Entry 8I0N (electron microscopy, 3.26 A resolution); this record covers chains A and B of the 8 polymer chains in the assembly.

Chain A (and B):
Name: Beta-arrestin-1
Organism: Rattus norvegicus
Notes: chain B of this document is another copy of the same molecule, construct and numbering; everything in this record applies to it too
UniProtKB: P29066 (ARRB1_RAT); residue numbers follow UniProt; this construct covers 1-418
Sequence (418 residues; numbered 1 to 418; the number before each row is that of its first residue):
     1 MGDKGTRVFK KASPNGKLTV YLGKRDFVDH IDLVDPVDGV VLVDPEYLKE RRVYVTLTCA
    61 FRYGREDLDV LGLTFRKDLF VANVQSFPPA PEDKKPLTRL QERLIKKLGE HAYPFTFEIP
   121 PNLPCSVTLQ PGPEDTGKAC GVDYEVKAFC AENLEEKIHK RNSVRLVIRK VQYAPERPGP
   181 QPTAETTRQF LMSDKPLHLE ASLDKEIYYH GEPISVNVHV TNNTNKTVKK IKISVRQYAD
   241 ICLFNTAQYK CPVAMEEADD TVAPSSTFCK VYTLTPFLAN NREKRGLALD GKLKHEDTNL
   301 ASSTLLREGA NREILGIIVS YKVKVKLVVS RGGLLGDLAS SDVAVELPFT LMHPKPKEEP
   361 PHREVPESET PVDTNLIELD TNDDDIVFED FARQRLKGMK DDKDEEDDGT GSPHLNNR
Disordered / not traced: 1-6, 369-418
Curated features (UniProtKB/Swiss-Prot):
  - binding site (1D-myo-inositol hexakisphosphate): K250, M255, K324, K326
  - modified residue: Y47 (Phosphotyrosine), S412 (Phosphoserine)

Chain A / chain B interface:
Residue-residue contacts (58):
  Y63(A) - L334(B)  hydrophobic
  G64(A) - M192(B)
  G64(A) - L334(B)
  R65(A) - M192(B)
  E66(A) - M192(B)
  E66(A) - K226(B)
  E66(A) - R331(B)
  E66(A) - G332(B)  hydrogen bond (side chain-backbone)
  E66(A) - G333(B)  hydrogen bond (side chain-backbone)
  F75(A) - M192(B)  hydrophobic
  Q189(A) - N245(B)  hydrogen bond (backbone-side chain)
  F190(A) - N245(B)  hydrogen bond (backbone-side chain)
  L191(A) - I241(B)  hydrophobic
  L191(A) - L243(B)  hydrophobic
  L191(A) - F244(B)
  L191(A) - N245(B)
  L191(A) - A247(B)  hydrophobic
  M192(A) - G64(B)
  M192(A) - R65(B)
  M192(A) - E66(B)
  M192(A) - F75(B)  hydrophobic
  M192(A) - F244(B)
  K226(A) - E66(B)
  I241(A) - L191(B)  hydrophobic
  I241(A) - L335(B)  hydrophobic
  L243(A) - L191(B)  hydrophobic
  F244(A) - L191(B)
  F244(A) - M192(B)
  N245(A) - Q189(B)  hydrogen bond (side chain-backbone)
  N245(A) - F190(B)  hydrogen bond (side chain-backbone)
  A247(A) - L191(B)  hydrophobic
  Y249(A) - L335(B)  hydrophobic
  Y249(A) - L338(B)  hydrophobic
  Y249(A) - A339(B)  hydrophobic
  K250(A) - L338(B)
  C251(A) - L338(B)  hydrophobic
  R285(A) - G333(B)  hydrogen bond (side chain-backbone)
  R285(A) - L335(B)
  R285(A) - L338(B)
  G286(A) - L334(B)
  G286(A) - L338(B)
  L287(A) - L338(B)
  R331(A) - E66(B)
  G332(A) - E66(B)
  G333(A) - E66(B)  hydrogen bond (backbone-side chain)
  G333(A) - R285(B)  hydrogen bond (backbone-side chain)
  L334(A) - Y63(B)  hydrophobic
  L334(A) - G64(B)
  L334(A) - G286(B)
  L335(A) - I241(B)  hydrophobic
  L335(A) - Y249(B)  hydrophobic
  L335(A) - R285(B)
  L338(A) - Y249(B)  hydrophobic
  L338(A) - K250(B)
  L338(A) - C251(B)  hydrophobic
  L338(A) - R285(B)
  L338(A) - G286(B)
  A339(A) - Y249(B)  hydrophobic
Also at the interface, not in a pair above, chain A (32 interface residues in all): D67, L129, S193, N225
Also at the interface, not in a pair above, chain B (32 interface residues in all): D67, L129, S193, N225, L287

Summary:
The chain A/chain B interface involves 32 residues from each chain; the contacts include 9 hydrogen bonds.
Polar pairs include E66(A)-G332(B), E66(A)-G333(B) and Q189(A)-N245(B). From UniProt: 4 residues binding
1D-myo-inositol hexakisphosphate on chain A.
Chain A and chain B are both Beta-arrestin-1 (Rattus norvegicus); the structure, Structure of beta-arrestin1
in complex with a phosphopeptide corresponding to the human C5a anaphylatoxin chemotactic receptor ..., was
determined by electron microscopy, deposited together with 8GO8, 8GOC, 8GOO, 8GP3, 8I0Q, 8I0Z and 8I10.
